PDB entry 6MHG | electron microscopy, 3.57 A resolution | chains E and F of the 23 polymer chains in the assembly

Chain E:
Molecule: circumsporozoite protein
Source organism: Plasmodium falciparum
Notes: fragment: shortened construct
Amino-acid sequence (278 residues; numbered -76 to 201; the number before each row is that of its first residue; numbers below 1 keep their minus sign (Tyr-76 is residue -76)):
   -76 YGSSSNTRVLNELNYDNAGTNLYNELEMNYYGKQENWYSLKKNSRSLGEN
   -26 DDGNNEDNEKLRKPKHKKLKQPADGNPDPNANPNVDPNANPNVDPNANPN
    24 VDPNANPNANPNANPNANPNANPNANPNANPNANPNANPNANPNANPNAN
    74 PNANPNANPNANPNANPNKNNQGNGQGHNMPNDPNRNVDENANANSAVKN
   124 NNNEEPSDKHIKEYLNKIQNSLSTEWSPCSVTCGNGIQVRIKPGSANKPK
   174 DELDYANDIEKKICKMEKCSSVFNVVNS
Not modelled in the structure: -76 to 0, 91-201

Chain F:
Molecule: Fab311 heavy chain
Source organism: Homo sapiens
Reference sequence: V9HW68 (V9HW68_HUMAN); residues 103-217 here correspond to UniProt positions 130-244 (UniProt number = residue number + 27)
Amino-acid sequence (225 residues; numbered 1 to 217 plus 8 insertion-coded residues; the number before each row is that of its first residue; a row labelled like 82A-82C holds insertion residues (82A, then the next letters in order)):
     1 EVQLVESGGGVVPPGRSLRLSCATSGFTFSNYGMHWVRQAPGKGLEWVAI
    51 IW
   52A Y
    53 DGSRNFYAASVEGRFTISRDNSKNTLYLQM
82A-82C NSL
    83 RVEDTAVYYCARAAYYDT
100A-100D SGYG
   101 DYWGQGTLVTVSSASTKGPSVFPLAPSSKSTSGGTAALGCLVKDYFPEPV
   151 TVSWNSGALTSGVHTFPAVLQSSGLYSLSSVVTVPSSSLGTQTYICNVNH
   201 KPSNTKVDKKVEPKSCD
Not modelled in the structure: 1, 114-217
Cystine bridges: Cys22-Cys92

How chain E and chain F interact:
Pairs across the interface (20):
  Ala40(E) - Phe58(F)  hydrophobic
  Asn41(E) - Phe58(F)
  Pro42(E) - Phe58(F)  hydrophobic
  Asn43(E) - Thr100(F)  hydrogen bond (side chain-backbone)
  Asn43(E) - Ser100A(F)
  Ala44(E) - Trp52(F)
  Asn45(E) - Trp52(F)  hydrogen bond (backbone-side chain)
  Asn45(E) - Tyr97(F)
  Pro46(E) - Gly33(F)
  Pro46(E) - Trp52(F)
  Pro46(E) - Tyr52A(F)  hydrogen bond (backbone-backbone)
  Pro46(E) - Ala95(F)  hydrophobic
  Asn47(E) - Asn31(F)
  Asn47(E) - Tyr32(F)
  Asn47(E) - Gly33(F)  hydrogen bond (side chain-backbone)
  Asn47(E) - Tyr52A(F)
  Asn47(E) - Ala95(F)  hydrogen bond (side chain-backbone)
  Asn47(E) - Ala96(F)
  Ala48(E) - Asn31(F)  hydrogen bond (backbone-backbone)
  Ala48(E) - Tyr52A(F)
Also at the interface, not in a pair above, chain F (14 interface residues in all): Ile50, Arg56, Gly100B

In short:
Chain E and chain F form an interface of 9 and 14 residues respectively; the contacts include 6 hydrogen
bonds. Polar pairs include Asn43(E)-Thr100(F), Asn45(E)-Trp52(F) and Asn47(E)-Gly33(F).
Here chain E is circumsporozoite protein (Plasmodium falciparum) and chain F is Fab311 heavy chain (Homo
sapiens). Entry 6MHG (Cryo-EM structure of the circumsporozoite protein of Plasmodium falciparum with a
vaccine-elicited antibody reveals maturation of ...) was determined by electron microscopy, deposited together
with 6MB3.
